PDB entry 1SJT | solution NMR | chains A and B

[Chain A]
Molecule: Proinsulin
Organism: Homo sapiens
Notes: engineered mutation(s): CHAIN B, DEL(A30), H10D, P28D
UniProt: P01308 (INS_HUMAN); residues 1-21 here correspond to UniProt positions 90-110 (UniProt number = residue number + 89)
Sequence (21 residues; each row starts with the number of its first residue):
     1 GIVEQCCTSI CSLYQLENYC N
Disulfide bonds: Cys6-Cys11

[Chain B]
Molecule: Proinsulin
Organism: Homo sapiens
UniProt: P01308 (INS_HUMAN); residues 1-29 here correspond to UniProt positions 25-53 (UniProt number = residue number + 24)
Sequence (29 residues; each row starts with the number of its first residue):
     1 FVNQHLCGSD LVEALYLVCG ERGFFYTDK
Sequence notes: engineered mutation Asp10 (His34 in P01308), Asp28 (Pro52 in P01308)

[How chain A and chain B interact]
Cross-chain cystine bridges: Cys7(A)-Cys7(B), Cys20(A)-Cys19(B)
Pairs across the interface - 33 pairs, chain A then chain B:
  Ile2(A) - Thr27(B)
  Ile2(A) - Asp28(B)
  Ile2(A) - Lys29(B)
  Val3(A) - Asp28(B)
  Cys6(A) - Leu6(B)
  Cys6(A) - Cys7(B)
  Cys6(A) - Leu11(B)
  Cys7(A) - His5(B)
  Cys7(A) - Cys7(B)  disulfide
  Thr8(A) - His5(B)
  Ser9(A) - His5(B)
  Ser9(A) - Leu6(B)
  Ile10(A) - Asn3(B)
  Ile10(A) - Gln4(B)
  Ile10(A) - His5(B)
  Ile10(A) - Leu6(B)
  Cys11(A) - Leu6(B)
  Leu13(A) - Phe1(B)
  Leu13(A) - Val18(B)
  Leu16(A) - Leu11(B)
  Leu16(A) - Ala14(B)
  Leu16(A) - Leu15(B)
  Leu16(A) - Val18(B)
  Glu17(A) - Val18(B)
  Tyr19(A) - Leu11(B)
  Tyr19(A) - Leu15(B)
  Tyr19(A) - Phe25(B)
  Tyr19(A) - Tyr26(B)
  Cys20(A) - Cys19(B)  disulfide
  Cys20(A) - Glu21(B)
  Cys20(A) - Phe24(B)
  Asn21(A) - Arg22(B)
  Asn21(A) - Gly23(B)
Interface residues without a listed pair, chain B (21 interface residues in all): Val2

[Summary]
Chain A and chain B form an interface of 14 and 21 residues respectively; the contacts include 2 disulfide
bonds.
Chain A is Proinsulin and chain B is Proinsulin, both from Homo sapiens; the structure, Mini-proinsulin, two
chain insulin analog mutant: des B30, his(b 10)ASP, pro(b 28)ASP, NMR, 20 structures, was determined by
solution NMR.
